PDB entry 5O60 | electron microscopy, 3.18 A resolution | chains A and C of the 35 polymer chains in the assembly

# Chain A
Molecule: 23S rRNA
From: Mycobacterium smegmatis str. MC2 155
Sequence (3120 nucleotides; numbered 1 to 3120; the number before each row is that of its first residue):
     1 UAAGUGUUUA AGGGCGCAUG GUGGAUGCCU UGGCACUGGG AGCCGAUGAA GGACGUAGGA
    61 GGCUGCGAUA AGCCUCGGGG AGCUGUCAAC CGAGCGUUGA UCCGAGGAUG UCCGAAUGGG
   121 GAAACCCGGC ACGAGUGAUG UCGUGUCACC AGGCGCUGAA UAUAUAGGCG UCUGGGGGGA
   181 ACGCGGGGAA GUGAAACAUC UCAGUACCCG UAGGAAGAGA AAACAAAAUG UGAUUCCGUG
   241 AGUAGUGGCG AGCGAAAGCG GAGGAUGGCU AAACCGUAUG CAUGUGAUAC CGGGUAGGGG
   301 UUGUGUGUGC GGGGUUGUGG GACCUAUCUU UCCGGCUCUA CCUGGCUGGA GGGCAGUGAG
   361 AAAAUGUUGU GGUUAGCGGA AAUGGCUUGG GAUGGCCUGC CGUAGACGGU GAGAGCCCGG
   421 UACGUGAAAA CCCGACGUCU GUCUUGAUGG UGUUCCCGAG UAGCAGCGGG CCCGUGGAAU
   481 CUGCUGUGAA UCUGCCGGGA CCACCCGGUA AGCCUGAAUA CUUCCCAGUG ACCGAUAGCG
   541 GAUUAGUACC GUGAGGGAAU GGUGAAAAGU ACCCCGGGAG GGGAGUGAAA GAGUACCUGA
   601 AACCGUGCGC UUACAAUCCG UCAGAGCCCU CGACGUGUCG UGGGGUGAUG GCGUGCCUUU
   661 UGAAGAAUGA GCCUGCGAGU CAGGGACAUG UCGCGAGGUU AACCCGGGUG GGGUAGCCGC
   721 AGCGAAAGCG AGUCUGAAUA GGGCGUAUCC ACACAAGAGU GUGUGGUGUA GUGGUGUGUU
   781 CUGGACCCGA AGCGGAGUGA UCUACCCAUG GCCAGGGUGA AGCGCGGGUA AGACCGCGUG
   841 GAGGCCCGAA CCCACUUAGG UUGAAGACUG AGGGGAUGAG CUGUGGGUAG GGGUGAAAGG
   901 CCAAUCAAAC UCCGUGAUAG CUGGUUCUCC CCGAAAUGCA UUUAGGUGCA GCGUCGCAUG
   961 UUUCUUGCCG GAGGUAGAGC UACUGGAUGG CCGAUGGGCC CCACAGGGUU ACUGACGUCA
  1021 GCCAAACUCC GAAUGCCGGU AAGUCCAAGA GUGCGGCAGU GAGACGGCGG GGGAUAAGCU
  1081 CCGUGCGUCG AGAGGGAAAC AGCCCAGAUC GCCGGCUAAG GCCCCUAAGC GUGUGCUAAG
  1141 UGGAAAAGGA UGUGCAGUCG CGAAGACAAC CAGGAGGUUG GCUUAGAAGC AGCCACCCUU
  1201 GAAAGAGUGC GUAAUAGCUC ACUGGUCAAG UGAUUGUGCG CCGAUAAUGU AGCGGGGCUC
  1261 AAGCACACCG CCGAAGCCGC GGCAGCCAAC GUGUUGGCUG GGUAGGGGAG CGUCCUGCAU
  1321 CCGGUGAAGC CGCCGAGUGA UCGAGUGGUG GAGGGUGUGG GAGUGAGAAU GCAGGCAUGA
  1381 GUAGCGAUUA GGCAAGUGAG AACCUUGCCC GCCGAAAGAC CAAGGGUUCC UGGGCCAGGC
  1441 CAGUCCGCCC AGGGUGAGUC GGGACCUAAG GCGAGGCCGA CAGGCGUAGU CGAUGGACAA
  1501 CGGGUUGAUA UUCCCGUACC CGUGUAUGUG CGUCCAUGAU GAAUCAGCGG UACUAACCAU
  1561 CCAAAACCAC CGUGACCGCA CCUUUCGGGG UGUGGCGUUG GUGGGGCUGC AUGGGACCUU
  1621 CGUUGGUAGU AGUCAAGCGA UGGGGUGACG CAGGAAGGUA GCCGUACCGG UCAGUGGUAA
  1681 UACCGGGGUA AGCCUGUAGG GAGUCAGAUA GGUAAAUCCG UCUGGCAUAU AUCCUGAGAG
  1741 GUGAUGCAUA GCCGAGUGAG GCGAAUUCGG UGAUCCUAUG CUGCCGAGAA AAGCCUCUAG
  1801 CGAGGACAUA CACGGCCCGU ACCCCAAACC AACACAGGUG GUCAGGUAGA GAAUACUAAG
  1861 GCGUACGAGU GAACUAUGGU UAAGGAACUC GGCAAAAUGC CCCCGUAACU UCGGGAGAAG
  1921 GGGGACCCAC AUGGCGUGUA AGCCUUUACG GCCCAAGCGU GAGUGGGUGG CACAAACCAG
  1981 UGAGAAGCGA CUGUUUACUA AAAACACAGG UCCGUGCGAA GUCGCAAGAC GAUGUAUACG
  2041 GACUGACGCC UGCCCGGUGC UGGAAGGUUA AGAGGACCCG UUAACUCCCU UUGGGGGUGA
  2101 AGCGGAGAAU UUAAGCCCCA GUAAACGGCG GUGGUAACUA UAACCAUCCU AAGGUAGCGA
  2161 AAUUCCUUGU CGGGUAAGUU CCGACCUGCA CGAAUGGCGU AACGACUUCU CAACUGUCUC
  2221 AACCAUAGAC UCGGCGAAAU UGCACUACGA GUAAAGAUGC UCGUUACGCG CGGCAGGACG
  2281 AAAAGACCCC GGGACCUUCA CUACAACUUG GUAUUGGUGC UCGAUACGGU UUGUGUAGGA
  2341 UAGGUGGGAG ACUGUGAAGC UCACACGCCA GUGUGGGUGG AGUCGUUGUU GAAAUACCAC
  2401 UCUGAUCGUA UUGGGCCUCU AACCUCGGAC CGUAUAUCCG GUUCAGGGAC AGUGCCUGGU
  2461 GGGUAGUUUA ACUGGGGCGG UUGCCUCCUA AAAUGUAACG GAGGCGCCCA AAGGUUCCCU
  2521 CAACCUGGAC GGCAAUCAGG UGUUGAGUGU AAGUGCACAA GGGAGCUUGA CUGCGAGACG
  2581 GACAUGUCGA GCAGGGACGA AAGUCGGGAC UAGUGAUCCG GCACCUCUGA GUGGAAGGGG
  2641 UGUCGCUCAA CGGAUAAAAG GUACCCCGGG GAUAACAGGC UGAUCUUCCC CAAGAGUCCA
  2701 UAUCGACGGG AUGGUUUGGC ACCUCGAUGU CGGCUCGUCG CAUCCUGGGG CUGGAGCAGG
  2761 UCCCAAGGGU UGGGCUGUUC GCCCAUUAAA GCGGCACGCG AGCUGGGUUU AGAACGUCGU
  2821 GAGACAGUUC GGUCUCUAUC CGCCGCGCGC GUCAGAAGCU UGAGGAAACC UGUCCCUAGU
  2881 ACGAGAGGAC CGGGACGGAC GAACCUCUGG UAUACCAGUU GUCCCACCAG GGGCACGGCU
  2941 GGAUAGCCAC GUUCGGACAG GAUAACCGCU GAAAGCAUCU AAGCGGGAAA CCUCUUCCAA
  3001 GACCAGGCUU CUCACCCUCU AGGAGGGAUA AGGCCCCCCG CAGACCACGG GAUUGAUAGA
  3061 CCAGACCUGG AAGCCUAGUA AUAGGUGCAG GGAACUGGCA CUAACCGGCC GAAAACUUAC
Unresolved in the structure: 1
Bound ions: Mg2+ site 1: U7, A3024; Mg2+ site 2 near G13 (its only coordinating residue here); Mg2+ site 3: C28, G1354; Mg2+ site 4: C43, G214; Mg2+ site 5 near U69 (its only coordinating residue here); Mg2+ site 6 near U117 (its only coordinating residue here); Mg2+ site 7: A159, U163; Mg2+ site 8 near U171 (its only coordinating residue here); Mg2+ site 9: G191, U2467; Mg2+ site 10: A196, C197; Mg2+ site 11 near G204 (its only coordinating residue here); Mg2+ site 12 near G217 (its only coordinating residue here); 242 more Mg2+ sites not listed
Ligand contacts: phenylalanine (PHE): A2286, C2287, U2809

# Chain C
Molecule: 50S ribosomal protein L2
From: Mycobacterium smegmatis str. MC2 155
Reference sequence: A0QSD4 (RL2_MYCS2); numbering as in UniProt (aligned over 1-278)
Chain sequence (278 residues; row label = number of the first residue in the row):
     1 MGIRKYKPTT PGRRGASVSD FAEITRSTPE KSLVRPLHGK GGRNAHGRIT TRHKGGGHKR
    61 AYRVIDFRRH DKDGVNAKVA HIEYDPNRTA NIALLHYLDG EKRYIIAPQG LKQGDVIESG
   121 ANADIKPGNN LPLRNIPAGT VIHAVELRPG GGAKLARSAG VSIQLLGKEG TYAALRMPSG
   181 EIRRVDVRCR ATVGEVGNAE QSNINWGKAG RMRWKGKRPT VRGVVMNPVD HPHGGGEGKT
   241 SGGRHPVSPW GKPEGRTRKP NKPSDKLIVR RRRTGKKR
Unresolved in the structure: 1, 277-278
Bound ions: Mg2+ site 1: Asp-85, Arg-88; Mg2+ site 2 near Gly-207 (its only coordinating residue here); Mg2+ site 3: Thr-220 (shared with A2006(A), C2007(A), G2045(A) of chain A); Mg2+ site 4: Gly-234, Gly-242; Mg2+ site 5 near Gly-238 (its only coordinating residue here)

# Interface between chain A and chain C
Contacting residue pairs (265; chain A residue first):
  C805(A) / Arg-43(C)  hydrogen bond to the base
  C805(A) / Arg-218(C)  phosphate contact
  C806(A) / Lys-40(C)  sugar contact
  C806(A) / Arg-43(C)  hydrogen bond to the sugar
  C806(A) / Arg-218(C)  salt bridge to the phosphate
  C807(A) / Gly-39(C)  sugar contact
  C807(A) / Gly-55(C)  phosphate contact
  C807(A) / Gly-56(C)  hydrogen bond to the phosphate
  A808(A) / His-38(C)  phosphate contact
  A808(A) / Gly-39(C)  phosphate contact
  U809(A) / Lys-59(C)  salt bridge to the phosphate
  A820(A) / Lys-7(C)  phosphate contact
  A820(A) / Thr-9(C)  sugar contact
  A821(A) / Lys-7(C)  salt bridge to the phosphate
  A842(A) / Arg-13(C)  hydrogen bond to the sugar
  G843(A) / Thr-10(C)  phosphate contact
  G843(A) / Arg-13(C)  sugar contact
  G844(A) / Thr-10(C)  hydrogen bond to the phosphate
  G844(A) / Pro-11(C)  base contact
  G844(A) / Gly-12(C)  phosphate contact
  G844(A) / Arg-13(C)  phosphate contact
  G844(A) / Lys-208(C)  salt bridge to the phosphate
  G844(A) / Ala-209(C)  hydrogen bond to the base
  G844(A) / Gly-210(C)  hydrogen bond to the base
  A879(A) / Lys-208(C)  salt bridge to the phosphate
  A879(A) / Ala-209(C)  base contact
  A879(A) / Gly-210(C)  sugar contact
  A879(A) / Arg-213(C)  hydrogen bond to the base
  A879(A) / Trp-214(C)  hydrogen bond to the phosphate
  U888(A) / His-46(C)  sugar contact
  U888(A) / Gly-47(C)  sugar contact
  U888(A) / Arg-48(C)  hydrogen bond to the phosphate
  A889(A) / Arg-48(C)  salt bridge to the phosphate
  G890(A) / Arg-48(C)  salt bridge to the phosphate
  G892(A) / Arg-48(C)  sugar contact
  G893(A) / Arg-48(C)  salt bridge to the phosphate
  U894(A) / Arg-43(C)  sugar contact
  U894(A) / Gly-47(C)  phosphate contact
  U894(A) / Arg-48(C)  phosphate contact
  U894(A) / Ile-49(C)  hydrogen bond to the phosphate
  G895(A) / Ile-49(C)  phosphate contact
  G895(A) / Arg-218(C)  salt bridge to the phosphate
  G895(A) / Asp-230(C)  hydrogen bond to the base
  A896(A) / Arg-213(C)  base contact
  A896(A) / Arg-218(C)  salt bridge to the phosphate
  A896(A) / Pro-219(C)  sugar contact
  A896(A) / Val-221(C)  sugar contact
  A897(A) / Val-221(C)  base contact
  A897(A) / Val-225(C)  sugar contact
  A897(A) / Met-226(C)  base contact
  A897(A) / Asp-230(C)  base contact
  G899(A) / Asn-227(C)  hydrogen bond to the sugar
  G899(A) / Val-229(C)  base contact
  G1470(A) / His-38(C)  salt bridge to the phosphate
  C1485(A) / His-46(C)  phosphate contact
  G1486(A) / Ala-45(C)  phosphate contact
  U1646(A) / Lys-31(C)  salt bridge to the phosphate
  G1647(A) / Lys-31(C)  salt bridge to the phosphate
  A1648(A) / Lys-31(C)  hydrogen bond to the sugar
  G1711(A) / Asp-99(C)  base contact
  G1711(A) / Gly-100(C)  base contact
  G1711(A) / Glu-101(C)  hydrogen bond to the sugar
  G1720(A) / Asp-99(C)  hydrogen bond to the base
  G1720(A) / Gly-100(C)  hydrogen bond to the sugar
  G1720(A) / Lys-102(C)  phosphate contact
  U1721(A) / Lys-78(C)  phosphate contact
  U1721(A) / His-96(C)  phosphate contact
  U1721(A) / Tyr-97(C)  sugar contact
  U1721(A) / Leu-98(C)  hydrogen bond to the sugar
  U1721(A) / Gly-100(C)  sugar contact
  U1721(A) / Lys-102(C)  salt bridge to the phosphate
  C1722(A) / Lys-78(C)  salt bridge to the phosphate
  C1785(A) / Arg-4(C)  salt bridge to the phosphate
  C1785(A) / Phe-21(C)  sugar contact
  G1786(A) / Val-18(C)  phosphate contact
  G1786(A) / His-58(C)  sugar contact
  G1786(A) / Arg-211(C)  salt bridge to the phosphate
  G1786(A) / Trp-214(C)  stacking on the base
  A1787(A) / Phe-21(C)  base contact
  A1787(A) / Arg-60(C)  salt bridge to the phosphate
  A1787(A) / Arg-63(C)  sugar contact
  A1787(A) / Tyr-84(C)  hydrogen bond to the phosphate
  A1787(A) / Pro-86(C)  sugar contact
  G1788(A) / His-58(C)  hydrogen bond to the base
  G1788(A) / Lys-59(C)  sugar contact
  G1788(A) / Arg-60(C)  phosphate contact
  G1788(A) / Ala-61(C)  hydrogen bond to the phosphate
  G1788(A) / Arg-63(C)  salt bridge to the phosphate
  G1788(A) / Pro-86(C)  phosphate contact
  A1789(A) / Pro-36(C)  sugar contact
  A1789(A) / Lys-59(C)  phosphate contact
  A1790(A) / Pro-36(C)  sugar contact
  U1911(A) / Arg-14(C)  hydrogen bond to the sugar
  C1912(A) / Pro-8(C)  phosphate contact
  G1913(A) / Pro-8(C)  base contact
  G1913(A) / Arg-14(C)  hydrogen bond to the base
  A1990(A) / Pro-11(C)  hydrogen bond to the base
  C1991(A) / Pro-11(C)  base contact
  C2005(A) / Arg-222(C)  salt bridge to the phosphate
  C2005(A) / Val-225(C)  sugar contact
  A2006(A) / Pro-219(C)  sugar contact
  A2006(A) / Thr-220(C)  phosphate contact
  A2006(A) / Val-221(C)  phosphate contact
  A2006(A) / Arg-222(C)  salt bridge to the phosphate
  C2007(A) / Ala-209(C)  sugar contact
  C2007(A) / Pro-219(C)  phosphate contact
  C2007(A) / Thr-220(C)  hydrogen bond to the phosphate
  A2008(A) / Asn-205(C)  hydrogen bond to the sugar
  A2008(A) / Trp-206(C)  phosphate contact
  A2008(A) / Gly-207(C)  hydrogen bond to the sugar
  A2008(A) / Lys-208(C)  sugar contact
  A2008(A) / Met-212(C)  sugar contact
  G2009(A) / Asn-205(C)  hydrogen bond to the phosphate
  G2009(A) / Trp-206(C)  hydrogen bond to the phosphate
  C2013(A) / Glu-254(C)  hydrogen bond to the sugar
  G2014(A) / Gly-255(C)  sugar contact
  G2014(A) / Arg-256(C)  salt bridge to the phosphate
  G2014(A) / Thr-257(C)  hydrogen bond to the sugar
  G2014(A) / Arg-271(C)  salt bridge to the phosphate
  G2014(A) / Arg-272(C)  salt bridge to the phosphate
  G2014(A) / Thr-274(C)  phosphate contact
  U2015(A) / Thr-257(C)  hydrogen bond to the phosphate
  U2015(A) / Arg-258(C)  hydrogen bond to the phosphate
  U2015(A) / Arg-271(C)  salt bridge to the phosphate
  U2015(A) / Arg-272(C)  salt bridge to the phosphate
  G2016(A) / Leu-155(C)  base contact
  G2016(A) / Met-177(C)  base contact
  G2016(A) / Pro-178(C)  base contact
  G2016(A) / Ser-179(C)  hydrogen bond to the base
  G2016(A) / Glu-181(C)  hydrogen bond to the sugar
  G2016(A) / Arg-183(C)  hydrogen bond to the phosphate
  G2016(A) / Arg-258(C)  salt bridge to the phosphate
  G2016(A) / Ile-268(C)  sugar contact
  C2017(A) / Leu-147(C)  sugar contact
  C2017(A) / Lys-154(C)  sugar contact
  C2017(A) / Arg-183(C)  salt bridge to the phosphate
  C2017(A) / Arg-258(C)  salt bridge to the phosphate
  C2017(A) / Lys-262(C)  salt bridge to the phosphate
  C2017(A) / Ser-264(C)  hydrogen bond to the phosphate
  G2018(A) / Lys-154(C)  salt bridge to the phosphate
  A2020(A) / Thr-257(C)  hydrogen bond to the sugar
  G2021(A) / Thr-50(C)  base contact
  G2021(A) / Thr-51(C)  base contact
  G2021(A) / Trp-250(C)  sugar contact
  G2021(A) / Thr-257(C)  phosphate contact
  U2022(A) / Ile-49(C)  sugar contact
  U2022(A) / Thr-50(C)  base contact
  U2022(A) / Trp-250(C)  sugar contact
  U2022(A) / Lys-252(C)  phosphate contact
  C2023(A) / Asn-44(C)  hydrogen bond to the base
  C2023(A) / His-46(C)  hydrogen bond to the sugar
  C2023(A) / Arg-48(C)  sugar contact
  G2028(A) / His-46(C)  base contact
  A2029(A) / Asn-44(C)  hydrogen bond to the base
  A2029(A) / Ala-45(C)  hydrogen bond to the sugar
  C2030(A) / Lys-40(C)  phosphate contact
  C2030(A) / Gly-42(C)  sugar contact
  C2030(A) / Arg-43(C)  sugar contact
  C2030(A) / Asn-44(C)  sugar contact
  C2030(A) / Thr-50(C)  hydrogen bond to the base
  C2030(A) / Thr-51(C)  hydrogen bond to the sugar
  G2031(A) / Thr-51(C)  hydrogen bond to the sugar
  G2031(A) / Lys-54(C)  hydrogen bond to the phosphate
  A2032(A) / Lys-54(C)  salt bridge to the phosphate
  U2033(A) / Leu-37(C)  phosphate contact
  U2033(A) / Tyr-62(C)  stacking on the base
  G2034(A) / Tyr-62(C)  hydrogen bond to the phosphate
  G2034(A) / Asn-87(C)  sugar contact
  G2034(A) / Arg-88(C)  salt bridge to the phosphate
  G2034(A) / Arg-157(C)  salt bridge to the phosphate
  U2035(A) / Arg-88(C)  salt bridge to the phosphate
  U2035(A) / Thr-89(C)  phosphate contact
  U2035(A) / Lys-154(C)  hydrogen bond to the sugar
  U2035(A) / Leu-155(C)  sugar contact
  U2035(A) / Ala-156(C)  hydrogen bond to the sugar
  U2035(A) / Arg-157(C)  salt bridge to the phosphate
  U2035(A) / Ser-158(C)  phosphate contact
  A2036(A) / Ala-156(C)  hydrogen bond to the phosphate
  A2036(A) / Arg-157(C)  hydrogen bond to the phosphate
  A2036(A) / Ser-158(C)  hydrogen bond to the phosphate
  A2036(A) / Val-161(C)  phosphate contact
  A2036(A) / Pro-178(C)  sugar contact
  A2036(A) / Ser-179(C)  hydrogen bond to the sugar
  A2036(A) / Arg-272(C)  base contact
  U2037(A) / Ser-158(C)  hydrogen bond to the sugar
  U2037(A) / Ala-159(C)  hydrogen bond to the sugar
  U2037(A) / Gly-160(C)  base contact
  U2037(A) / Val-161(C)  phosphate contact
  U2037(A) / Ala-199(C)  hydrogen bond to the base
  U2037(A) / Gln-201(C)  base contact
  U2037(A) / Ser-202(C)  hydrogen bond to the base
  A2038(A) / Thr-89(C)  sugar contact
  A2038(A) / Ser-158(C)  sugar contact
  C2039(A) / Lys-54(C)  phosphate contact
  G2040(A) / Lys-54(C)  salt bridge to the phosphate
  G2041(A) / Arg-52(C)  salt bridge to the phosphate
  G2041(A) / His-53(C)  salt bridge to the phosphate
  G2041(A) / Ser-248(C)  sugar contact
  G2041(A) / Pro-249(C)  phosphate contact
  A2042(A) / Arg-52(C)  salt bridge to the phosphate
  A2042(A) / His-231(C)  salt bridge to the phosphate
  A2042(A) / His-233(C)  hydrogen bond to the phosphate
  A2042(A) / Val-247(C)  sugar contact
  A2042(A) / Pro-249(C)  phosphate contact
  C2043(A) / Arg-222(C)  phosphate contact
  C2043(A) / Gly-223(C)  hydrogen bond to the phosphate
  C2043(A) / Val-224(C)  hydrogen bond to the phosphate
  C2043(A) / His-233(C)  salt bridge to the phosphate
  U2044(A) / Arg-222(C)  salt bridge to the phosphate
  G2045(A) / Arg-222(C)  hydrogen bond to the base
  U2058(A) / His-245(C)  hydrogen bond to the sugar
  G2059(A) / His-245(C)  sugar contact
  C2060(A) / Glu-254(C)  sugar contact
  C2060(A) / Gly-255(C)  phosphate contact
  U2061(A) / Gly-255(C)  phosphate contact
  U2061(A) / Arg-256(C)  hydrogen bond to the sugar
  G2062(A) / Arg-256(C)  salt bridge to the phosphate
  A2125(A) / Pro-246(C)  sugar contact
  C2126(A) / Ser-241(C)  phosphate contact
  C2126(A) / Gly-243(C)  sugar contact
  C2126(A) / Arg-244(C)  sugar contact
  C2126(A) / His-245(C)  base contact
  G2127(A) / Ser-241(C)  hydrogen bond to the phosphate
  G2127(A) / Gly-243(C)  phosphate contact
  U2195(A) / Lys-239(C)  base contact
  U2195(A) / Thr-240(C)  hydrogen bond to the sugar
  U2195(A) / Ser-241(C)  hydrogen bond to the base
  G2196(A) / Lys-239(C)  salt bridge to the phosphate
  A2201(A) / Arg-14(C)  base contact
  C2296(A) / Pro-228(C)  sugar contact
  U2297(A) / Pro-228(C)  phosphate contact
  U2298(A) / Arg-244(C)  salt bridge to the phosphate
  A2306(A) / Lys-252(C)  hydrogen bond to the sugar
  U2425(A) / Arg-148(C)  hydrogen bond to the base
  G2427(A) / Arg-148(C)  salt bridge to the phosphate
  G2427(A) / Pro-149(C)  sugar contact
  G2427(A) / Gly-150(C)  hydrogen bond to the sugar
  G2427(A) / Gly-151(C)  sugar contact
  G2428(A) / Arg-68(C)  sugar contact
  G2428(A) / Gly-150(C)  sugar contact
  A2445(A) / Arg-188(C)  hydrogen bond to the phosphate
  G2446(A) / Arg-148(C)  sugar contact
  G2446(A) / Arg-188(C)  salt bridge to the phosphate
  G2447(A) / Tyr-172(C)  phosphate contact
  G2447(A) / Lys-266(C)  sugar contact
  G2448(A) / Lys-266(C)  salt bridge to the phosphate
  A2451(A) / Asn-261(C)  sugar contact
  G2452(A) / Lys-259(C)  salt bridge to the phosphate
  G2463(A) / Arg-244(C)  salt bridge to the phosphate
  G2463(A) / Trp-250(C)  sugar contact
  G2463(A) / Gly-251(C)  sugar contact
  C2664(A) / Glu-237(C)  phosphate contact
  A2814(A) / Gly-238(C)  phosphate contact
  A2814(A) / Lys-239(C)  phosphate contact
  C2815(A) / Gly-238(C)  phosphate contact
  C2815(A) / Lys-239(C)  hydrogen bond to the phosphate
  U2820(A) / Gly-243(C)  sugar contact
  G2821(A) / Gly-243(C)  sugar contact
  A2822(A) / Pro-228(C)  phosphate contact
  A2822(A) / Gly-234(C)  phosphate contact
  A2822(A) / Gly-235(C)  phosphate contact
  A2822(A) / Gly-236(C)  hydrogen bond to the phosphate
  G2823(A) / Gly-236(C)  hydrogen bond to the phosphate
  G2823(A) / Glu-237(C)  hydrogen bond to the base
  A2824(A) / Glu-237(C)  phosphate contact
Interface residues without a listed pair, chain A (123 interface residues in all): C845, G887, A898, A908, A1469, G1484, G1645, C1784, A2004, A2019, G2024, A2027, A2046, U2308, G2462
Interface residues without a listed pair, chain C (144 interface residues in all): Tyr-6, Ser-27, Pro-29, Ser-32, Arg-35, Gly-41, Phe-67, Asn-198, Ile-204, Lys-215, Lys-217, Pro-232

# Overview
Chain A and chain C form an interface of 123 and 144 residues respectively; the contacts include 74 hydrogen
bonds, 51 salt bridges and 2 aromatic stacking contacts. Among the polar pairs are C805(A)/Arg-43(C),
G844(A)/Ala-209(C) and G844(A)/Gly-210(C). Chain A binds phenylalanine.
Chain A is 23S rRNA and chain C is 50S ribosomal protein L2, both from Mycobacterium smegmatis str. MC2 155;
the structure, Structure of the 50S large ribosomal subunit from Mycobacterium smegmatis, was determined by
electron microscopy (same publication as 5O5J and 5O61).
